PDB entry 8IBK | X-ray diffraction, 1.69 A resolution | chain A

Chain A:
Name: Alpha-glucosidase
From: Bacillus sp. (in: firmicutes)
UniProtKB: A0A2Z5WH92 (A0A2Z5WH92_BACSP); residues 1-555 here = UniProt positions 1-555
Sequence (563 residues; row label = number of the first residue in the row):
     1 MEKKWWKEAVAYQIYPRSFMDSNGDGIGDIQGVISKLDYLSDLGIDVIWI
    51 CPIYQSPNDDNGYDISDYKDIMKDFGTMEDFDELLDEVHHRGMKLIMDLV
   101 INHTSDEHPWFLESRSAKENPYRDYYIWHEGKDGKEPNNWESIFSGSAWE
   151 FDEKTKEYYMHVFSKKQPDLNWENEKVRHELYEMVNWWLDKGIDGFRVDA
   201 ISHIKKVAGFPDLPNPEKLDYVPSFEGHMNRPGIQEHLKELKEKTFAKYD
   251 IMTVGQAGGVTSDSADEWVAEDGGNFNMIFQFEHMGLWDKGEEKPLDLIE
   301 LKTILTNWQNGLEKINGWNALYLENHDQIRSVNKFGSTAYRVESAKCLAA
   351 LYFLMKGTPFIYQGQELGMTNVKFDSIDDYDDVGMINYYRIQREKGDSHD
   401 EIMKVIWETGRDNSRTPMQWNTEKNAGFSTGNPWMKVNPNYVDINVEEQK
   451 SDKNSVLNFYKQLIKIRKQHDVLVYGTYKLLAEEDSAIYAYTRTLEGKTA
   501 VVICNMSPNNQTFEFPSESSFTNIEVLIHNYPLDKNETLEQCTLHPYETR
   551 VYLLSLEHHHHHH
Disordered / not traced: 1-2, 290-293, 518-520, 556-563
Sequence notes: engineered mutation Gln-256 (Glu in A0A2Z5WH92), Gly-258 (Asn in A0A2Z5WH92); expression tag (556-563)
Ion coordination: Ca2+ site 1: Asp-21, Asn-23, Asp-25, Ile-27, Asp-29; Ca2+ site 2: Glu-537, Thr-543
Reported in the primary citation:
  - binding site for alpha-D-glucopyranose: Met-229, Phe-282
  - conformationally variable residues (side-chain flip): Phe-282
  - mutagenesis - N258G: decreased catalytic activity on G2

In short:
The Ca2+ site 1 is built by Asp-21, Asn-23, Asp-25, Ile-27 and Asp-29. Glu-537 and Thr-543 coordinate Ca2+
site 2. From the paper: a binding site for alpha-D-glucopyranose at Met-229 and Phe-282; N258G reduces
catalytic activity on G2.
Chain A is Alpha-glucosidase (Bacillus sp. (in: firmicutes)); the structure, Crystal structure of Bacillus sp.
AHU2216 GH13_31 Alpha-glucosidase E256Q/N258G in complex with maltotriose, was determined by X-ray diffraction
together with 8IDS from the same study.
